PDB entry 6UW2 | X-ray diffraction, 2.92 A resolution | chain A

# Chain A
Protein: Obtusifoliol 14alphademethylase
From: Acanthamoeba castellanii str. Neff
Reference sequence: L8GJB3 (L8GJB3_ACACA); residue numbers follow UniProt; this construct covers 43-486
Chain sequence (460 residues; numbered 33 to 492; the number before each row is that of its first residue):
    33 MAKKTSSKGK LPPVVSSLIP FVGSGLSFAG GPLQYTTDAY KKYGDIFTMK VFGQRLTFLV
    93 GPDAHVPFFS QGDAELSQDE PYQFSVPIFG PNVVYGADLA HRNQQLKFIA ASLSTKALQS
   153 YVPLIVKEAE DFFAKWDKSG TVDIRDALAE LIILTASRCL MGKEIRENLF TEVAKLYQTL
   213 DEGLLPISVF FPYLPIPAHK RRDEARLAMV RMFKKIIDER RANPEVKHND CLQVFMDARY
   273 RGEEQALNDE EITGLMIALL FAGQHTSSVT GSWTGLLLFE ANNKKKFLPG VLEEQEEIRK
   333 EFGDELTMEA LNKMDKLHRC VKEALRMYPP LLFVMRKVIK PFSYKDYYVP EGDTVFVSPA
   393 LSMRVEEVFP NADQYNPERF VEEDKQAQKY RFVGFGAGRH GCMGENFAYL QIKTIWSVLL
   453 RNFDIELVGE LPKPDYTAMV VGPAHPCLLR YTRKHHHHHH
Disordered / not traced: 33-39, 489-492
Differences from the reference sequence: expression tag (33-42, 487-492)
Ion coordination: heme Fe: C434 (together with clotrimazole)
Residues lining bound ligands:
  - clotrimazole (CL6; 1-[(2-chlorophenyl)(diphenyl)methyl]-1H-imidazole): Y114, F116, S117, F121, V126, Y127, A290, L291, F293, A294, H297, T298, L363, V366, C434
  - heme (HEM): Q110, Y114, Y127, L138, I141, L145, L291, A294, G295, T298, S299, T302, L357, P362, V366, R368, V425, G426, F427, G428, R431, H432, G433, C434, M435, G436, F439, A440
From the paper describing this entry:
  - binding site for clotrimazole: Y114, F116, S117, F121, V126, L216, A290, F293, A294, H297, L363, V366

# Overview
Bound to chain A: heme and clotrimazole. The paper reports a binding site for clotrimazole at Y114, F116 and
S117 among others.
Chain A is Obtusifoliol 14alphademethylase (Acanthamoeba castellanii str. Neff); the structure, Clotrimazole
bound complex of Acanthamoeba castellanii CYP51, was determined by X-ray diffraction, deposited together with
6Q2C and 6UX0.
